5MI3 - chain A; structure by X-ray diffraction, 2.80 A resolution.

[Chain A]
Protein: Elongation factor Tu 1
From: Escherichia coli (strain K12)
UniProt: P0CE47 (EFTU1_ECOLI); residue numbers follow UniProt; this construct covers 2-394
Sequence (402 residues; each row starts with the number of its first residue; numbers below 1 keep their minus sign (Met-7 is residue -7)):
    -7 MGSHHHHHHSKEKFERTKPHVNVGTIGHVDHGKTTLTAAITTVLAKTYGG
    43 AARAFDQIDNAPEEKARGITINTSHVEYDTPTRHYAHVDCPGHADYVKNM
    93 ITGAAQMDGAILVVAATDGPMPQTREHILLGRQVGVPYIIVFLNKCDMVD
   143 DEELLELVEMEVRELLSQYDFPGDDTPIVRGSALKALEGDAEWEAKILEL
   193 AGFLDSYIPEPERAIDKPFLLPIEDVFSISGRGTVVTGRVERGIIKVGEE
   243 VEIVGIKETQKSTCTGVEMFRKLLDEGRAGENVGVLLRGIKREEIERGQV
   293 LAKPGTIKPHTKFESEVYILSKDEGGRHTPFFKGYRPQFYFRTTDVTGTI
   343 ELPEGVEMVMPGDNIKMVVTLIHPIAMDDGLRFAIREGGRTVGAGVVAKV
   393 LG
Unresolved in the structure: -7 to 8
Sequence notes: initiating methionine (-7); expression tag (-6 to 1)
Modified / non-standard residues: Thr383 (phosphothreonine; TPO)
Ion coordination: Mg2+: Thr26 (together with GDP)
Residues lining bound ligands: GDP (guanosine-5'-diphosphate): His20, Val21, Asp22, His23, Gly24, Lys25, Thr26, Thr27, Phe47, Asn136, Lys137, Asp139, Met140, Ser174, Ala175, Leu176
UniProt features mapped onto this chain:
  - region: Gly19 to Thr26 (G1), Gly60 to Asn64 (G2), Asp81 to Gly84 (G3), Asn136 to Asp139 (G4), Ser174 to Leu176 (G5)
  - binding site (GDP): Asp22, Gly24, Lys25, Thr26, Thr27, Asn136, Asp139, Ser174, Ala175, Leu176
  - binding site (GTP): Asp22, Gly24, Lys25, Thr26, Thr27, Asn136, Asp139, Ser174, Ala175, Leu176
  - binding site (Mg(2+)): Thr26
  - modified residue: Ser2 (N-acetylserine), Lys57 (N6,N6-dimethyllysine), Lys314 (N6-acetyllysine), Thr383 (Phosphothreonine)

[In short]
Chain A binds GDP. From UniProt: 10 GDP-binding residues, 10 GTP-binding residues and Mg2+-binding residue
Thr26.
Chain A is Elongation factor Tu 1 (Escherichia coli (strain K12)); the structure, Structure of phosphorylated
translation elongation factor EF-Tu from E. coli, was determined by X-ray diffraction together with 5MI8 and
5MI9 from the same study.
